Entry 2C7E (electron microscopy, 14.90 A resolution (very low resolution: no residue pairs are listed; an interface is given only as per-side residue counts)); this record covers chains A and B of the 14 polymer chains in the assembly.

[Chain A (and B)]
Protein: 60 kDa chaperonin
Organism: Escherichia coli
Notes: chain B of this document is another copy of the same molecule, construct and numbering; everything in this record applies to it too
UniProt: P06139 (CH60_ECOLI); residues 2-548 here correspond to UniProt positions 1-547 (UniProt number = residue number - 1)
Amino-acid sequence (547 residues; each row starts with the number of its first residue):
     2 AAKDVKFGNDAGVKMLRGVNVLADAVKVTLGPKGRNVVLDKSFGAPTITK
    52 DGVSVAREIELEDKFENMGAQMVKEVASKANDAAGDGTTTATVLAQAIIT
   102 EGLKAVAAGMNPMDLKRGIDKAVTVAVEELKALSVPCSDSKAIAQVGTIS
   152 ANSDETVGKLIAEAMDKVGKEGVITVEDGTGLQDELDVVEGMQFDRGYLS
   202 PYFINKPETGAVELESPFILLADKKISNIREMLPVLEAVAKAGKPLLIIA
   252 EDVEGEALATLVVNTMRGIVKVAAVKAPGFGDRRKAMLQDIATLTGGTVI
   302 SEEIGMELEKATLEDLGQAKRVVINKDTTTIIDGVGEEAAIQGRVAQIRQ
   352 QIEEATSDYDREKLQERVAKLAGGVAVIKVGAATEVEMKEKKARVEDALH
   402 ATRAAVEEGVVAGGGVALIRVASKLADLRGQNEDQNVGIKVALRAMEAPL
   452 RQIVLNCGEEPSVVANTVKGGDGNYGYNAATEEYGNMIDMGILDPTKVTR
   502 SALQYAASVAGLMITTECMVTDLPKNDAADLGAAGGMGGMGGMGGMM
Disordered / not traced: 527-548
Sequence notes: engineered mutation G13 (Arg12 in P06139), V126 (Ala125 in P06139)
Metal / ion sites: K+: T30, K51 (together with ATP); Mg2+: D87 (together with ATP)
Small-molecule neighbours: ATP (adenosine-5'-triphosphate): T30, L31, G32, P33, D52, G53, V54, D87, G88, T89, T90, T91, I150, G414, G415, G416, I454, Y478, N479, A480, A481, M488, I493, L494, D495
Reported in the primary citation:
  - conformationally variable residues (domain motion, helix shift): G88 to L104, E386

[Interface between chain A and chain B]
At this resolution (15 A) residue pairs are not listed: 18 residues of chain A and 22 of chain B lie at the interface.

[In short]
18 residues of chain A and 22 residues of chain B are in contact. Chain A binds ATP. The K+ site is built by
T30(A) and K51(A). The paper reports conformational variability at G88(A) and E386(A).
Chain A and chain B are both 60 kDa chaperonin (Escherichia coli); the structure, Revised atomic structure
fitting into a groel(d398a)-ATP7 cryo-EM map (emd 1047), was determined by electron microscopy (same
publication as 1GR5 and 1GRU).
